2Q39 - chains A and B; structure by X-ray diffraction, 2.50 A resolution.

[Chain A]
Molecule: Beta-lactoglobulin
Source organism: Bos taurus
UniProt: P02754 (LACB_BOVIN); residues 1-162 here correspond to UniProt positions 17-178 (UniProt number = residue number + 16)
Amino-acid sequence (162 residues; row label = number of the first residue in the row):
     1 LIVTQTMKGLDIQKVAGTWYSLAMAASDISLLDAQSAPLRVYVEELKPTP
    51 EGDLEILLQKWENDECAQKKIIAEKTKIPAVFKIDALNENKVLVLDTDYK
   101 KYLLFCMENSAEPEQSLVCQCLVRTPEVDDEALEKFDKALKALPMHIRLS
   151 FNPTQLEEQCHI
Disordered / not traced: 161-162
Disulfides: Cys66-Cys160, Cys106-Cys119
Sequence notes: variant Asp64 (Gly80 in P02754), Val118 (Ala134 in P02754)

[Chain B]
Molecule: Beta-lactoglobulin
Source organism: Bos taurus
UniProt: P02754 (LACB_BOVIN); residues 201-362 here correspond to UniProt positions 17-178 (UniProt number = residue number - 184)
Amino-acid sequence (162 residues; numbered 201 to 362; the number before each row is that of its first residue):
   201 LIVTQTMKGLDIQKVAGTWYSLAMAASDISLLDAQSAPLRVYVEELKPTP
   251 EGDLEILLQKWENDECAQKKIIAEKTKIPAVFKIDALNENKVLVLDTDYK
   301 KYLLFCMENSAEPEQSLVCQCLVRTPEVDDEALEKFDKALKALPMHIRLS
   351 FNPTQLEEQCHI
Disordered / not traced: 201-204, 356-362
Disulfides: Cys306-Cys319
Sequence notes: variant Asp264 (Gly80 in P02754), Val318 (Ala134 in P02754)

[How chain A and chain B interact]
Residue-residue contacts (20):
  Asp33(A) - Ala234(B)  hydrogen bond (backbone-backbone)
  Asp33(A) - Gln235(B)
  Asp33(A) - Arg240(B)  salt bridge
  Ala34(A) - Ala234(B)  hydrophobic
  Arg40(A) - Asp233(B)  salt bridge
  His146(A) - Leu349(B)
  His146(A) - Ser350(B)  hydrogen bond (backbone-backbone)
  His146(A) - Asn352(B)
  Ile147(A) - Ile347(B)  hydrophobic
  Ile147(A) - Arg348(B)
  Arg148(A) - His346(B)
  Arg148(A) - Ile347(B)
  Arg148(A) - Arg348(B)  hydrogen bond (backbone-backbone)
  Leu149(A) - Ile229(B)  hydrophobic
  Leu149(A) - His346(B)
  Leu149(A) - Ile347(B)  hydrophobic
  Ser150(A) - Ile229(B)
  Ser150(A) - His346(B)  hydrogen bond (backbone-backbone)
  Phe151(A) - Ile229(B)  hydrophobic
  Asn152(A) - His346(B)
Other interface residues (no listed pair), chain A (12 interface residues in all): Ile29, Gln35
Other interface residues (no listed pair), chain B (12 interface residues in all): Phe351

[In short]
The chain A/chain B interface involves 12 residues from each chain, with 4 hydrogen bonds and 2 salt bridges.
Polar pairs include Asp33(A)-Arg240(B), Arg40(A)-Asp233(B) and Asp33(A)-Ala234(B).
Both chains are Beta-lactoglobulin (Bos taurus). Entry 2Q39 (Beta-lactoglobulin (low humidity)) was determined
by X-ray diffraction (same publication as 2Q2M and 2Q2P).
